Entry 2WS6 (X-ray diffraction, 1.50 A resolution); this record covers chains A and B of the 12 polymer chains in the assembly.

# Chain A
Molecule: Insulin A chain
Reference sequence: P01308 (INS_HUMAN); residues 1-21 here correspond to UniProt positions 90-110 (UniProt number = residue number + 89)
Amino-acid sequence (21 residues; row label = number of the first residue in the row):
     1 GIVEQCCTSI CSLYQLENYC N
Disulfide bonds: Cys6-Cys11

# Chain B
Molecule: Insulin B chain
Reference sequence: P01308 (INS_HUMAN); residues 1-30 here correspond to UniProt positions 25-54 (UniProt number = residue number + 24)
Amino-acid sequence (30 residues; numbered 1 to 30; the number before each row is that of its first residue):
     1 FVNQHLCGSH LVEALYLVCG ERGFFYTPKT
Not modelled in the structure: 27-30

# How chain A and chain B interact
Cross-chain cystine bridges: Cys7(A)-Cys7(B), Cys20(A)-Cys19(B)
Pairs across the interface (26):
  Ile2(A) - Leu11(B)  hydrophobic
  Ile2(A) - Leu15(B)  hydrophobic
  Ile2(A) - Tyr26(B)  hydrophobic
  Val3(A) - Gln4(B)
  Val3(A) - Tyr26(B)
  Cys6(A) - Cys7(B)
  Cys6(A) - Leu11(B)  hydrophobic
  Cys7(A) - Cys7(B)  disulfide
  Cys7(A) - Leu11(B)  hydrophobic
  Leu13(A) - Val18(B)  hydrophobic
  Leu16(A) - Leu11(B)  hydrophobic
  Leu16(A) - Ala14(B)  hydrophobic
  Leu16(A) - Leu15(B)
  Glu17(A) - Val18(B)
  Glu17(A) - Arg22(B)  salt bridge
  Asn18(A) - Phe25(B)
  Tyr19(A) - Phe24(B)
  Tyr19(A) - Phe25(B)  hydrogen bond (backbone-backbone)
  Cys20(A) - Cys19(B)  disulfide
  Cys20(A) - Arg22(B)
  Cys20(A) - Gly23(B)
  Cys20(A) - Phe25(B)
  Asn21(A) - Arg22(B)
  Asn21(A) - Gly23(B)
  Asn21(A) - Phe24(B)
  Asn21(A) - Phe25(B)

# Summary
Chain A and chain B form an interface of 11 and 12 residues respectively, with 2 disulfide bonds, 1 hydrogen
bond and 1 salt bridge. Among the polar pairs are Glu17(A)-Arg22(B) and Tyr19(A)-Phe25(B).
Chain A is Insulin A chain and chain B is Insulin B chain; the structure, Semi-synthetic analogue of human
insulin NMeTyrB26-insulin in hexamer form, was determined by X-ray diffraction together with 2WRU, 2WRV, 2WRW,
2WRX, 2WS0, 2WS1, 2WS4 and 2WS7 from the same study.
